PDB entry 8JRO | electron microscopy, 3.01 A resolution | chains D and A of the 4 polymer chains in the assembly

[Chain D]
Name: Protein E6
Organism: Human papillomavirus 16
UniProtKB: P03126 (VE6_HPV16); numbering as in UniProt (aligned over 1-158)
Chain sequence (158 residues; each row starts with the number of its first residue):
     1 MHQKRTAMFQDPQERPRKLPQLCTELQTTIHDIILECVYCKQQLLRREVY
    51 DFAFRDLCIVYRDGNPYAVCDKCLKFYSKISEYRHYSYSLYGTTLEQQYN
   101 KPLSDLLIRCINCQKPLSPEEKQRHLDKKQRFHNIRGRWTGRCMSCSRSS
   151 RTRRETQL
Not modelled in the structure: 1-8, 150-158
Construct notes: engineered mutation Ser87 (Cys in P03126), Ser104 (Cys in P03126), Ser118 (Cys in P03126), Ser147 (Cys in P03126)
Ion coordination: Zn2+ site 1: Cys37, Cys40, Cys70, Cys73; Zn2+ site 2: Cys110, Cys113, Cys143, Cys146
What the authors report for this chain:
  - mutagenesis - F76A/I80A/Y83A, Y88A/Y91A: decreased catalytic activity on p53

[Chain A]
Name: Ubiquitin-protein ligase E3A
Organism: Homo sapiens
Notes: EC 2.3.2.26
UniProtKB: Q05086 (UBE3A_HUMAN); numbering as in UniProt (aligned over 1-875)
Chain sequence (875 residues; each row starts with the number of its first residue):
     1 MEKLHQCYWKSGEPQSDDIEASRMKRAAAKHLIERYYHQLTEGCGNEACT
    51 NEFCASCPTFLRMDNNAAAIKALELYKINAKLCDPHPSKKGASSAYLENS
   101 KGAPNNSCSEIKMNKKGARIDFKDVTYLTEEKVYEILELCREREDYSPLI
   151 RVIGRVFSSAEALVQSFRKVKQHTKEELKSLQAKDEDKDEDEKEKAACSA
   201 AAMEEDSEASSSRIGDSSQGDNNLQKLGPDDVSVDIDAIRRVYTRLLSNE
   251 KIETAFLNALVYLSPNVECDLTYHNVYSRDPNYLNLFIIVMENRNLHSPE
   301 YLEMALPLFCKAMSKLPLAAQGKLIRLWSKYNADQIRRMMETFQQLITYK
   351 VISNEFNSRNLVNDDDAIVAASKCLKMVYYANVVGGEVDTNHNEEDDEEP
   401 IPESSELTLQELLGEERRNKKGPRVDPLETELGVKTLDCRKPLIPFEEFI
   451 NEPLNEVLEMDKDYTFFKVETENKFSFMTCPFILNAVTKNLGLYYDNRIR
   501 MYSERRITVLYSLVQGQQLNPYLRLKVRRDHIIDDALVRLEMIAMENPAD
   551 LKKQLYVEFEGEQGVDEGGVSKEFFQLVVEEIFNPDIGMFTYDESTKLFW
   601 FNPSSFETEGQFTLIGIVLGLAIYNNCILDVHFPMVVYRKLMGKKGTFRD
   651 LGDSHPVLYQSLKDLLEYEGNVEDDMMITFQISQTDLFGNPMMYDLKENG
   701 DKIPITNENRKEFVNLYSDYILNKSVEKQFKAFRRGFHMVTNESPLKYLF
   751 RPEEIELLICGSRNLDFQALEETTEYDGGYTRDSVLIREFWEIVHSFTDE
   801 QKRLFLQFTTGTDRAPVGGLGKLKMIIAKNGPDTERLPTSHTAFNVLLLP
   851 EYSSKEKLKERLLKAITYAKGFGML
Not modelled in the structure: 1-119, 170-230, 870-875
Construct notes: engineered mutation Ala843 (Cys in Q05086)
UniProt features mapped onto this chain:
  - zinc finger: Cys44 to Cys83 (C4-type)
  - region: Ile401 to Arg418 (E6-binding)
  - modified residue: Ser218 (Phosphoserine), Tyr659 (Phosphotyrosine)
  - natural variant: Thr129 (T129K: In AS; uncertain significance), Cys140 (C140R: May be associated with AS), Val156 (V156G: May be associated with AS), Asp235 (D235V: In AS; uncertain significance), Leu260 (L260H: In AS; uncertain significance; L260Q: In AS; uncertain significance), Leu286 (L286W: In AS; uncertain significance), Asn293 (N293T: May be associated with AS), Ser358 (S358T: May be associated with AS), Leu458 (L458P: In AS; uncertain significance), Pro481 (P481L: In AS; uncertain significance), Arg500 (R500P: In AS; uncertain significance), Met501 (M501I: May be associated with AS), 10 further natural variant entries in UniProt
  - mutagenesis: Phe750 (F750D: Disrupt trimer formation, 50-fold reduction in E3 ligase activity)
What the authors report for this chain:
  - disease-associated variants - R505P: decreased stability with Protein E6 (chain D)
  - disease-associated variants - R505P: decreased catalytic activity on p53
  - post-translational modification sites: Thr508 (citing earlier work)

[Interface between chain D and chain A]
Residue-residue contacts (10):
  His31(D) - Thr834(A)
  His31(D) - Arg836(A)  hydrogen bond
  Arg46(D) - Arg836(A)
  Arg47(D) - Asn830(A)
  Arg47(D) - Leu848(A)
  Tyr50(D) - Asn830(A)
  Tyr50(D) - Gly831(A)
  Tyr50(D) - Pro832(A)
  Arg148(D) - Glu775(A)
  Arg148(D) - Ile826(A)
Interface residues without a listed pair, chain D (8 interface residues in all): Ile30, Phe54, Ser145
Interface residues without a listed pair, chain A (12 interface residues in all): Asp777, Gly778, Gly779, His841

[Overview]
Chain D and chain A form an interface of 8 and 12 residues respectively, with 1 hydrogen bond. Its one
hydrogen-bonded contact is His31(D)-Arg836(A). From UniProt: one mutagenesis site on chain A. From the paper:
F76A/I80A/Y83A and Y88A/Y91A of chain D reduce catalytic activity on p53; a modification site at Thr508(A).
Here chain D is Protein E6 (Human papillomavirus 16) and chain A is Ubiquitin-protein ligase E3A (Homo
sapiens). Entry 8JRO (Structure of E6AP-E6 complex in Att2 state) was determined by electron microscopy
together with 8JRN, 8JRP, 8JRQ and 8JRR from the same study.
